PDB entry 8XSB | X-ray diffraction, 3.06 A resolution | chains B and C of the 4 polymer chains in the assembly

[Chain B]
Name: Aryl hydrocarbon receptor
From: Sus scrofa
UniProtKB: I3LF82 (I3LF82_PIG); numbering as in UniProt (aligned over 26-413)
Amino-acid sequence (395 residues; row label = number of the first residue in the row):
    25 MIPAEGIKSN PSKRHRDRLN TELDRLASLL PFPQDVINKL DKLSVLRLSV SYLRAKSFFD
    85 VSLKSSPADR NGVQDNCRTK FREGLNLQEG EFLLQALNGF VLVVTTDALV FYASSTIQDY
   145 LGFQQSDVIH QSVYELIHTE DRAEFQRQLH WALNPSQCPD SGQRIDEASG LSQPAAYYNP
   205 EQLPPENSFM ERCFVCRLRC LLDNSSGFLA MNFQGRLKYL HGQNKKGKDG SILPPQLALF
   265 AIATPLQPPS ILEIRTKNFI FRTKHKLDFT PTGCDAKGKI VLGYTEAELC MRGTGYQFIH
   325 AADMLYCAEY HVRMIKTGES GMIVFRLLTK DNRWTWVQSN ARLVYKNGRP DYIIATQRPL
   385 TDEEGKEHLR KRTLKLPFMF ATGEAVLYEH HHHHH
Not modelled in the structure: 25-32, 89-95, 175-213, 227-230, 273-276, 414-419
Differences from the reference sequence: initiating methionine (25); expression tag (414-419)
Small-molecule neighbours: indirubin (JY6; (3Z)-3-(3-oxidanylidene-1H-indol-2-ylidene)-1H-indol-2-one): Thr287, His289, Phe293, Pro295, Leu306, Leu313, Gly319, Tyr320, Phe322, Ile323, Cys331, His335, Ile347, Phe349, Leu351, Ser363, Ala379, Gln381
Reported in the primary citation:
  - binding site for indirubin: His289, Phe293, Gly319, Cys331, Phe349, Leu351, Ser363, Ala379, Gln381
  - conformationally variable residues (side-chain flip): Tyr330, Ile347, Val348, Phe349
  - contacts within the chain: Val348-Arg396 (hydrogen bond), Asp327-Arg396 (salt bridge)
  - mutagenesis - H289A, F293A, H324A, Y330E, Y330R, F349A, L351A, R396E: decreased signaling
  - allosteric site: Asp327, Val348, Phe349, Arg396 (proposed by the authors, not directly observed)
  - mutagenesis - Y330A: decreased signaling in response to Tapinarof, FICZ, and Indirubin
  - mutagenesis - R396E: decreased localization

[Chain C]
Molecule: DNAF
Sequence (21 nucleotides; row label = number of the first residue in the row):
     1 CATCGGGCAT CGCGTGACAA G

[Interface between chain B and chain C]
Residue-residue contacts - 7 pairs, chain B then chain C:
  Pro35(B) - DA9(C)  phosphate contact
  Ser36(B) - DC11(C)  base contact
  Arg38(B) - DA9(C)  salt bridge to the phosphate
  His39(B) - DT10(C)  salt bridge to the phosphate
  His39(B) - DC11(C)  salt bridge to the phosphate
  Arg42(B) - DA9(C)  salt bridge to the phosphate
  Arg42(B) - DT10(C)  salt bridge to the phosphate
Other interface residues (no listed pair), chain C (4 interface residues in all): DC8

[Overview]
5 residues of chain B face 4 of chain C across their interface; the contacts include 5 salt bridges. Polar
pairs include Arg38(B)-DA9(C), His39(B)-DT10(C) and His39(B)-DC11(C). From the paper: a binding site for
indirubin at His289(B), Phe293(B) and Gly319(B) among others; H289A, F293A and H324A of chain B, among others,
reduce signaling; 9 substitutions were tested in all.
Chain B is Aryl hydrocarbon receptor (Sus scrofa) and chain C is DNAF; the structure, Crystal structure of the
DNA-bound AHR-ARNT heterodimer in complex with Indirubin, was determined by X-ray diffraction (same
publication as 8XS6, 8XS7, 8XS8, 8XS9 and 8XSA).
